3VXQ - chains D and E; structure by X-ray diffraction, 2.00 A resolution.

== Chain D ==
Name: H27-14 TCR alpha chain
Organism: Homo sapiens
Chain sequence (205 residues; each row starts with the number of its first residue; numbering starts at 0):
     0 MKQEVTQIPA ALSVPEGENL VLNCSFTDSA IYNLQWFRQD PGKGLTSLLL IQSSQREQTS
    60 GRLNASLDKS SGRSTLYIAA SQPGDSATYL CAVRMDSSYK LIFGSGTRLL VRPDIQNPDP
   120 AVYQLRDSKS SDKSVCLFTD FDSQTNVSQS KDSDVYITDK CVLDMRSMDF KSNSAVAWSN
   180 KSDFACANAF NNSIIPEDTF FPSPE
Disordered / not traced: 0
Cystine bridges: Cys-23/Cys-90, Cys-135/Cys-185

== Chain E ==
Name: H27-14 TCR beta chain
Organism: Homo sapiens
Chain sequence (244 residues; row label = number of the first residue in the row; numbering starts at 0):
     0 MDTGVSQNPR HKITKRGQNV TFRCDPISEH NRLYWYRQTL GQGPEFLTYF QNEAQLEKSR
    60 LLSDRFSAER PKGSFSTLEI QRTEQGDSAM YLCASSSWDT GELFFGEGSR LTVLEDLKNV
   120 FPPEVAVFEP SEAEISHTQK ATLVCLATGF YPDHVELSWW VNGKEVHSGV CTDPQPLKEQ
   180 PALNDSRYAL SSRLRVSATF WQNPRNHFRC QVQFYGLSEN DEWTQDRAKP VTQIVSAEAW
   240 GRAD
Disordered / not traced: 0-1
Cystine bridges: Cys-23/Cys-92, Cys-144/Cys-209

== Chain D / chain E interface ==
Contacting residue pairs (96; chain D residue first):
  Gln-34(D) / Gly-100(E)
  Gln-34(D) / Glu-101(E)
  Gln-34(D) / Leu-102(E)
  Phe-36(D) / Leu-102(E)
  Phe-36(D) / Phe-104(E)  hydrophobic
  Gln-38(D) / Gln-37(E)  hydrogen bond
  Gly-41(D) / Met-89(E)
  Lys-42(D) / Glu-106(E)
  Gly-43(D) / Gly-105(E)
  Gly-43(D) / Glu-106(E)
  Leu-44(D) / Leu-91(E)  hydrophobic
  Leu-44(D) / Phe-104(E)
  Ser-46(D) / Glu-101(E)
  Ser-46(D) / Leu-102(E)
  Leu-49(D) / Gly-100(E)
  Leu-49(D) / Glu-101(E)
  Leu-89(D) / Gly-42(E)
  Leu-89(D) / Pro-43(E)
  Tyr-98(D) / Tyr-33(E)
  Tyr-98(D) / Tyr-48(E)  hydrophobic
  Tyr-98(D) / Leu-55(E)
  Tyr-98(D) / Glu-56(E)
  Lys-99(D) / Tyr-35(E)
  Lys-99(D) / Phe-45(E)
  Lys-99(D) / Glu-56(E)
  Leu-100(D) / Tyr-35(E)  hydrogen bond (backbone-side chain)
  Leu-100(D) / Leu-102(E)  hydrophobic
  Phe-102(D) / Tyr-35(E)  hydrophobic
  Phe-102(D) / Pro-43(E)
  Phe-102(D) / Phe-104(E)  hydrophobic
  Gly-103(D) / Gly-42(E)
  Ser-104(D) / Gly-40(E)
  Ser-104(D) / Gln-41(E)  hydrogen bond
  Ser-104(D) / Gly-42(E)
  Arg-107(D) / Gly-40(E)  hydrogen bond (side chain-backbone)
  Arg-107(D) / Gln-41(E)  hydrogen bond (side chain-backbone)
  Asp-118(D) / His-136(E)  salt bridge
  Tyr-122(D) / Ser-130(E)
  Tyr-122(D) / Ala-132(E)
  Tyr-122(D) / Glu-133(E)
  Tyr-122(D) / His-136(E)
  Tyr-122(D) / Thr-137(E)
  Gln-123(D) / Ser-130(E)
  Leu-124(D) / Phe-127(E)
  Leu-124(D) / Glu-128(E)
  Leu-124(D) / Thr-141(E)
  Leu-124(D) / Val-143(E)  hydrophobic
  Arg-125(D) / Phe-127(E)
  Arg-125(D) / Glu-128(E)  hydrogen bond (backbone-backbone)
  Asp-126(D) / Val-126(E)
  Asp-126(D) / Phe-127(E)
  Ser-127(D) / Val-126(E)  hydrogen bond (backbone-backbone)
  Ser-127(D) / Glu-128(E)  hydrogen bond
  Ser-127(D) / Glu-237(E)  hydrogen bond (side chain-backbone)
  Ser-127(D) / Ala-238(E)
  Lys-132(D) / Ala-125(E)
  Lys-132(D) / Phe-127(E)
  Ser-133(D) / Phe-127(E)
  Val-134(D) / Phe-127(E)  hydrophobic
  Leu-136(D) / Thr-141(E)
  Leu-136(D) / Arg-192(E)
  Thr-138(D) / Arg-194(E)
  Asp-139(D) / Thr-137(E)
  Asp-139(D) / Arg-194(E)  salt bridge
  Tyr-155(D) / Glu-178(E)  hydrogen bond (side chain-backbone)
  Ile-156(D) / Leu-176(E)
  Thr-157(D) / Asp-172(E)
  Thr-157(D) / Ser-190(E)
  Cys-160(D) / Cys-170(E)  disulfide
  Cys-160(D) / Thr-171(E)
  Cys-160(D) / Arg-192(E)
  Val-161(D) / Cys-170(E)
  Leu-162(D) / Gly-168(E)
  Leu-162(D) / Val-169(E)
  Leu-162(D) / Cys-170(E)  hydrophobic
  Leu-162(D) / Arg-194(E)
  Asp-163(D) / Ser-167(E)  hydrogen bond (backbone-side chain)
  Asp-163(D) / Gly-168(E)  hydrogen bond (backbone-backbone)
  Met-164(D) / Lys-139(E)
  Met-164(D) / Ser-167(E)
  Met-164(D) / Arg-194(E)
  Met-164(D) / Val-195(E)
  Met-164(D) / Ser-196(E)
  Arg-165(D) / His-166(E)
  Arg-165(D) / Ser-167(E)  hydrogen bond (backbone-side chain)
  Phe-169(D) / Lys-139(E)
  Phe-169(D) / Arg-194(E)
  Ser-171(D) / Arg-194(E)  hydrogen bond
  Ser-173(D) / Arg-192(E)  hydrogen bond
  Ala-174(D) / Arg-192(E)
  Val-175(D) / Arg-192(E)
  Trp-177(D) / Leu-145(E)  hydrophobic
  Trp-177(D) / Leu-176(E)  hydrophobic
  Trp-177(D) / Ala-188(E)  hydrophobic
  Phe-199(D) / His-136(E)
  Pro-201(D) / Ala-132(E)  hydrophobic
Interface residues without a listed pair, chain D (52 interface residues in all): Asn-32, Arg-93, Ser-97, Asp-158, Glu-204
Interface residues without a listed pair, chain E (54 interface residues in all): Arg-31, Gln-50, Pro-129, Glu-131, Lys-177
Cross-chain cystine bridges: Cys-160(D)/Cys-170(E)

== Summary ==
52 residues of chain D face 54 of chain E across their interface; the contacts include 1 disulfide bond, 15
hydrogen bonds and 2 salt bridges. Polar contacts include Asp-118(D)/His-136(E), Asp-139(D)/Arg-194(E) and
Gln-38(D)/Gln-37(E).
Here chain D is H27-14 TCR alpha chain and chain E is H27-14 TCR beta chain, both from Homo sapiens. Entry
3VXQ (H27-14 TCR specific for HLA-A24-Nef134-10) was determined by X-ray diffraction, deposited together with
3VXM, 3VXN, 3VXO, 3VXP, 3VXR, 3VXS and 3 further entries.
